3H1J - chains C and R of the 20 polymer chains in the assembly; structure by X-ray diffraction, 3.00 A resolution.

[Chain C]
Name: Cytochrome b
From: Gallus gallus
Notes: EC 1.10.2.2
UniProtKB: P18946 (CYB_CHICK); residue numbers follow UniProt; this construct covers 1-380
Sequence (380 residues; row label = number of the first residue in the row):
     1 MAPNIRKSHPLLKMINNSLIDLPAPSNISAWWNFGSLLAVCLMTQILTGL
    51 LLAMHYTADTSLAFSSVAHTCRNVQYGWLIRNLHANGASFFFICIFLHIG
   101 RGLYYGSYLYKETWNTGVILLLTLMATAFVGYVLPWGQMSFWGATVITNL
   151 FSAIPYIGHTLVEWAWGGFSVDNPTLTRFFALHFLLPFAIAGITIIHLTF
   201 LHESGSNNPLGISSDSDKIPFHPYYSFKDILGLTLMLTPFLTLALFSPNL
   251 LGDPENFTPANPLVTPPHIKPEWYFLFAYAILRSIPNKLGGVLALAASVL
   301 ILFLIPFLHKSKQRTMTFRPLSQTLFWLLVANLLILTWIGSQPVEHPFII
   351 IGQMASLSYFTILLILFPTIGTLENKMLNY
Swiss-Prot annotation at these positions:
  - binding site (heme b): His84, His98, His183, His197
  - binding site (a ubiquinone): His202
Metal / ion sites: heme Fe site 1: His84, His183; heme Fe site 2: His98, His197
Small-molecule neighbours:
  - heme (HEM), molecule 1: Trp32, Phe34, Gly35, Ser36, Leu38, Ala39, Phe91, Ile95, His98, Ile99, Arg101, Ser107, Tyr108, Tyr110, Thr113, Trp114, Gly117, Val118, Leu120, Leu121, Ile190, Thr194, His197, Leu198, Leu201, Ser206, Asn207, Leu302
  - heme (HEM), molecule 2: Leu42, Gln45, Ile46, Gly49, Leu50, Leu52, Ala53, Tyr56, Val67, Arg81, His84, Ala85, Ala88, Phe91, Leu124, Thr127, Ala128, Gly131, Tyr132, Leu134, Pro135, Phe180, His183, Phe184, Pro187, Phe188, Ile190, Tyr274
  - diundecyl phosphatidyl choline (PLC): Thr44, Tyr76, Leu79, Leu83, Leu237, Leu241
  - stigmatellin a (SMA): Leu122, Met125, Ala126, Phe129, Val130, Tyr132, Met139, Gly143, Val146, Ile147, Thr148, Phe151, Phe179, Leu182, Ile269, Lys270, Pro271, Glu272, Phe275, Ala278, Tyr279, Leu282, Leu295, Val299
  - UQ (Coenzyme Q10, (2Z,6E,10Z,14E,18E,22E,26Z)-isomer): Ser18, Leu19, Leu22, Pro23, Ala24, Ile28, Ser36, Ala39, Leu198, Leu201, His202, Ser206, Phe221, Tyr225, Asp229

[Chain R]
Name: Cytochrome b-c1 complex subunit Rieske, mitochondrial
From: Gallus gallus
Notes: EC 1.10.2.2; fragment: sequence database residues 77-272
UniProtKB: Q5ZLR5 (UCRI_CHICK); residues 1-196 here correspond to UniProt positions 77-272 (UniProt number = residue number + 76)
Sequence (196 residues; numbered 1 to 196; the number before each row is that of its first residue):
     1 VHNDVTVPDFSAYRREDVMDATTSSQTSSEDRKGFSYLVTATACVATAYA
    51 AKNVVTQFISSLSASADVLALSKIEIKLSDIPEGKNVAFKWRGKPLFVRH
   101 RTQAEINQEAEVDVSKLRDPQHDLDRVKKPEWVILVGVCTHLGCVPIANS
   151 GDFGGYYCPCHGSHYDASGRIRKGPAPYNLEVPTYQFVGDDLVVVG
Swiss-Prot annotation at these positions:
  - binding site ([2Fe-2S] cluster): Cys139, His141, Leu142, Cys158, His161, Ser163
Disulfides: Cys144-Cys160
Metal / ion sites: 2Fe-2S cluster Fe: Cys139, His141, Cys158, His161
Small-molecule neighbours:
  - 2Fe-2S cluster (FES): Cys139, His141, Leu142, Gly143, Cys144, Cys158, Cys160, His161, Gly162, Ser163, Pro175
  - diundecyl phosphatidyl choline (PLC): Tyr49, Ala50, Asn53, Val54, Gln57

[Interface between chain C and chain R]
Contacting residue pairs - 48 pairs, chain C then chain R:
  Phe141(C) - Lys94(R)
  Trp142(C) - Lys94(R)
  Trp142(C) - Gly143(R)
  Trp142(C) - Cys144(R)  hydrophobic
  Trp142(C) - Val145(R)  hydrophobic
  Thr145(C) - Lys94(R)
  Thr145(C) - Leu142(R)
  Thr145(C) - Gly143(R)
  Val146(C) - Leu142(R)
  Val146(C) - Cys144(R)  hydrophobic
  Val146(C) - His161(R)
  Asn149(C) - Leu142(R)
  Asn149(C) - Gly143(R)
  Leu150(C) - Leu142(R)
  Glu163(C) - Ser63(R)
  Trp164(C) - Ile59(R)  hydrophobic
  Gly167(C) - Leu62(R)
  Gly167(C) - Ala64(R)
  Arg178(C) - Leu62(R)  hydrogen bond (side chain-backbone)
  Pro262(C) - Pro95(R)
  Leu263(C) - Lys90(R)
  Leu263(C) - Gly93(R)
  Leu263(C) - Lys94(R)
  Leu263(C) - Pro95(R)  hydrophobic
  Leu263(C) - Val145(R)
  Thr265(C) - Cys144(R)
  Thr265(C) - Val145(R)  hydrogen bond (side chain-backbone)
  Thr265(C) - Pro159(R)
  Thr265(C) - Cys160(R)
  Pro266(C) - Pro159(R)
  Pro267(C) - Ile147(R)  hydrophobic
  Pro267(C) - Pro159(R)
  Ile269(C) - Pro159(R)
  Ile269(C) - Cys160(R)  hydrophobic
  Tyr279(C) - Cys160(R)  hydrogen bond (side chain-backbone)
  Tyr279(C) - His161(R)
  Leu282(C) - His161(R)
  Arg283(C) - His161(R)
  Pro286(C) - Arg118(R)
  Pro286(C) - Gly174(R)
  Pro286(C) - Pro175(R)
  Asn287(C) - Pro175(R)
  Lys288(C) - Thr140(R)  hydrogen bond (side chain-backbone)
  Lys288(C) - His141(R)  hydrogen bond (side chain-backbone)
  Lys288(C) - Pro175(R)  hydrogen bond (backbone-backbone)
  Val344(C) - Tyr157(R)
  Val344(C) - His161(R)
  Val344(C) - Gly162(R)
Also at the interface, not in a pair above, chain C (28 interface residues in all): Ser152, Gly168, Ser170, Val264, Ile285
Also at the interface, not in a pair above, chain R (24 interface residues in all): Pro177

[In short]
The interface between chain C and chain R involves 28 residues on one side and 24 on the other, with 6
hydrogen bonds. Polar pairs include Arg178(C)-Leu62(R), Thr265(C)-Val145(R) and Tyr279(C)-Cys160(R). Chain C
binds heme, stigmatellin a, compound UQ and diundecyl phosphatidyl choline.
Here chain C is Cytochrome b and chain R is Cytochrome b-c1 complex subunit Rieske, mitochondrial, both from
Gallus gallus. Entry 3H1J (Stigmatellin-bound cytochrome bc1 complex from chicken) was determined by X-ray
diffraction together with 3H1H and 3H1I from the same study.
